Entry 8K3C (electron microscopy, 2.88 A resolution); this record covers chains D and C of the 4 polymer chains in the assembly.

Chain D:
Protein: Light chain of 41-6 Fab fragment
From: Homo sapiens
Notes: antibody fragment or engineered binder
Sequence (216 residues; row label = number of the first residue in the row):
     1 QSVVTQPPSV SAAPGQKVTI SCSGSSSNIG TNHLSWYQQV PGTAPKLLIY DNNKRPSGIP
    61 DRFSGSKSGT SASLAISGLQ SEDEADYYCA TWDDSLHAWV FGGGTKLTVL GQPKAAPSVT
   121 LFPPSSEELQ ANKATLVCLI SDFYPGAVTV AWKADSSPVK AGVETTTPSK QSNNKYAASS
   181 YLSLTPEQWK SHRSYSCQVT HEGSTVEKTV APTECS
Disulfides: Cys-22/Cys-89, Cys-138/Cys-197

Chain C:
Protein: Heavy chain of 41-6 Fab fragments
From: Homo sapiens
Notes: antibody fragment or engineered binder
Sequence (238 residues; row label = number of the first residue in the row):
     1 EVQLVQSGGG LVQPGGSLRL SCAASGFTVS SNYMSWVRQA PGKGLEWVSA ISGSGGSTYY
    61 ADSVKGRFTI SRDNSKNTLY LQMNSLRAED TAVYYCARDR EDIVVVPAPR GYYYYYYMDV
   121 WGQGTTVTVS SASTKGPSVF PLAPSSKSTS GGTAALGCLV KDYFPEPVTV SWNSGALTSG
   181 VHTFPAVLQS SGLYSLSSVV TVPSSSLGTQ TYICNVNHKP SNTKVDKKVE PKSCDKTS
Disulfides: Cys-22/Cys-96, Cys-158/Cys-214

Interface between chain D and chain C:
Contacting residue pairs (80):
  Gln-1(D) / Asp-62(C)
  Asn-32(D) / Tyr-114(C)  hydrogen bond (side chain-backbone)
  His-33(D) / Tyr-113(C)  hydrogen bond
  His-33(D) / Tyr-114(C)
  His-33(D) / Tyr-115(C)
  Tyr-37(D) / Tyr-117(C)
  Tyr-37(D) / Met-118(C)  hydrogen bond (side chain-backbone)
  Tyr-37(D) / Trp-121(C)
  Gln-39(D) / Gln-39(C)
  Thr-43(D) / Tyr-95(C)
  Ala-44(D) / Gly-122(C)
  Pro-45(D) / Leu-45(C)  hydrophobic
  Pro-45(D) / Tyr-95(C)
  Pro-45(D) / Trp-121(C)  hydrophobic
  Leu-47(D) / Tyr-117(C)  hydrophobic
  Leu-47(D) / Met-118(C)
  Leu-47(D) / Asp-119(C)
  Tyr-50(D) / Tyr-115(C)  hydrophobic
  Tyr-50(D) / Tyr-117(C)  hydrophobic
  Asp-51(D) / Tyr-113(C)  hydrogen bond
  Asp-51(D) / Tyr-115(C)
  Lys-54(D) / Tyr-115(C)  hydrogen bond
  Tyr-88(D) / Gln-39(C)  hydrogen bond
  Tyr-88(D) / Gly-44(C)
  Tyr-88(D) / Leu-45(C)
  Trp-92(D) / Tyr-116(C)  hydrophobic
  Asp-94(D) / Tyr-114(C)  hydrogen bond
  Ala-98(D) / Trp-47(C)  hydrophobic
  Trp-99(D) / Trp-47(C)
  Trp-99(D) / Asp-99(C)  hydrogen bond
  Trp-99(D) / Tyr-116(C)  hydrogen bond
  Trp-99(D) / Tyr-117(C)  hydrophobic
  Trp-99(D) / Met-118(C)
  Phe-101(D) / Leu-45(C)
  Phe-101(D) / Met-118(C)  hydrophobic
  Leu-121(D) / Ser-145(C)  hydrogen bond (backbone-side chain)
  Phe-122(D) / Ala-143(C)
  Phe-122(D) / Pro-144(C)  hydrophobic
  Phe-122(D) / Ser-148(C)
  Phe-122(D) / Ala-155(C)  hydrophobic
  Ser-126(D) / Asp-235(C)
  Glu-127(D) / Phe-140(C)
  Glu-127(D) / Pro-141(C)
  Glu-127(D) / Lys-227(C)  salt bridge
  Glu-128(D) / Phe-140(C)
  Glu-128(D) / Leu-159(C)
  Glu-128(D) / Lys-161(C)
  Lys-133(D) / Ser-138(C)
  Lys-133(D) / Phe-140(C)
  Lys-133(D) / Lys-161(C)
  Lys-133(D) / Asp-162(C)  salt bridge
  Thr-135(D) / Lys-161(C)
  Val-137(D) / Leu-142(C)  hydrophobic
  Val-137(D) / Ser-197(C)
  Leu-139(D) / Phe-184(C)  hydrophobic
  Leu-139(D) / Val-199(C)  hydrophobic
  Ser-141(D) / His-182(C)
  Asp-142(D) / His-182(C)
  Glu-164(D) / Val-187(C)
  Glu-164(D) / Leu-188(C)
  Glu-164(D) / Gln-189(C)  hydrogen bond
  Glu-164(D) / Ser-190(C)  hydrogen bond (side chain-backbone)
  Thr-166(D) / Val-187(C)
  Ser-179(D) / Phe-184(C)
  Tyr-181(D) / Val-187(C)  hydrophobic
  Tyr-181(D) / Leu-196(C)
  Tyr-181(D) / Ser-197(C)  hydrogen bond
  Ser-183(D) / Lys-161(C)
  Ser-183(D) / Gln-189(C)  hydrogen bond
  Lys-208(D) / Lys-147(C)
  Thr-209(D) / Lys-147(C)  hydrogen bond (backbone-side chain)
  Thr-213(D) / Asp-235(C)
  Glu-214(D) / Ser-146(C)
  Glu-214(D) / Cys-234(C)  hydrogen bond
  Cys-215(D) / Lys-232(C)
  Cys-215(D) / Ser-233(C)
  Cys-215(D) / Asp-235(C)
  Ser-216(D) / Pro-141(C)  hydrogen bond (side chain-backbone)
  Ser-216(D) / Ala-143(C)
  Ser-216(D) / Lys-232(C)
Other interface residues (no listed pair), chain D (50 interface residues in all): Ser-35, Leu-96, His-97, Thr-120, Pro-123, Ile-140, Ser-169, Gln-171, Glu-207, Val-210
Other interface residues (no listed pair), chain C (53 interface residues in all): Ser-35, Val-37, Lys-43, Tyr-59, Ala-61, Val-139, Thr-183, Pro-185, Ser-195

In short:
The interface between chain D and chain C involves 50 residues on one side and 53 on the other; the contacts
include 17 hydrogen bonds and 2 salt bridges. Polar pairs include Glu-127(D)/Lys-227(C), Lys-133(D)/Asp-162(C)
and Asn-32(D)/Tyr-114(C).
Here chain D is Light chain of 41-6 Fab fragment and chain C is Heavy chain of 41-6 Fab fragments, both from
Homo sapiens. Entry 8K3C (Nipah virus Attachment glycoprotein with 41-6 antibody fragment) was determined by
electron microscopy.
